9IV1 - chains R and A of the 5 polymer chains in the assembly; structure by electron microscopy, 2.98 A resolution.

Chain R:
Name: Adhesion G-protein coupled receptor D1
From: Homo sapiens
Reference sequence: Q6QNK2 (AGRD1_HUMAN); numbering as in UniProt (aligned over 562-874)
Sequence (313 residues; row label = number of the first residue in the row):
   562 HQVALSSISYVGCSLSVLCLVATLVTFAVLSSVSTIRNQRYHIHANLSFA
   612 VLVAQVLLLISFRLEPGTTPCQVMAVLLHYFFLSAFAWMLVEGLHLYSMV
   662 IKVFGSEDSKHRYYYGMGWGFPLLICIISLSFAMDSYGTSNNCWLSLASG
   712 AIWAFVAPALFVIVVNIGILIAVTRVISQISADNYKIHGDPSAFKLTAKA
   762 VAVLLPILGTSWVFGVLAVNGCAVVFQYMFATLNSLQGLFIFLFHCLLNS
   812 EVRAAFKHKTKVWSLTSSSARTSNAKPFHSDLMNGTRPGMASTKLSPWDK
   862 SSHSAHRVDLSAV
Disordered / not traced: 562, 744-753, 828-874
Disulfide bonds: Cys-632/Cys-704
Residues lining bound ligands: 5-alpha-dihydrotestosterone (DHT): Leu-619, His-640, Phe-643, Trp-705, Leu-706, Leu-708, Ile-713, Phe-716
UniProt features mapped onto this chain:
  - binding site (17beta-hydroxy-5alpha-androstan-3-one): Gln-563, Asn-795
  - natural variant: Ser-567 (S567L: Does not affect subcellular location), Ile-569 (I569V: Does not affect subcellular location), Ala-589 (A589T: Does not affect subcellular location), Val-594 (V594M: Does not affect subcellular location), Arg-601 (R601H: Does not affect subcellular location), Leu-608 (L608M: Does not affect subcellular location), Arg-624 (R624C: Does not affect subcellular location), Glu-626 (E626K: Does not affect subcellular location), Thr-630 (T630I: Does not affect subcellular location), Ser-667 (S667L: Does not affect subcellular location), Arg-673 (R673H: Does not affect subcellular location), Met-695 (M695T: Does not affect subcellular location), 20 further natural variant entries in UniProt
  - mutagenesis: Gln-563 (Q563A: Decreased activation by 5alpha-dihydrotestosterone), His-605 (H605A: Strongly decreased G protein-coupled receptor signaling), Leu-619 (L619A: Decreased activation by 5alpha-dihydrotestosterone), Phe-623 (F623A: Decreased activation by 5alpha-dihydrotestosterone), His-640 (H640A: Increased affinity to 5alpha-dihydrotestosterone), Phe-643 (F643A: Decreased activation by 5alpha-dihydrotestosterone), Phe-647 (F647A: Strongly decreased G protein-coupled receptor signaling), Met-650 (M650A: Strongly decreased G protein-coupled receptor signaling), Glu-653 (E653A: Strongly decreased G protein-coupled receptor signaling), His-656 (H656A/D: Strongly decreased G protein-coupled receptor signaling), Leu-657 (L657A: Strongly decreased G protein-coupled receptor signaling), Tyr-658 (Y658A: Strongly decreased G protein-coupled receptor signaling), 22 further mutagenesis entries in UniProt

Chain A:
Name: Guanine nucleotide-binding protein G(s) subunit alpha isoforms short
From: Homo sapiens
Sequence (361 residues; row label = number of the first residue in the row; note: 26 numbers in that range are skipped by the numbering (no residue carries them; nothing is unmodelled there)):
     8 MGCTLSAEDKAAVERSKMIEKQLQKDKQVYRATHRLLLLGADNSGKSTIV
    58 K
    75 QMRIYHVNGYSEEECKQYKAVVYSNTIQSIIAIIRAMGRLKIDFGDSARA
   125 DDARQLFVLAGAAEEGFMTAELAGVIKRLWKDSGVQACFNRSREYQLNDS
   175 AAYYLNDLDRIAQPNYIPTQQDVLRTRVKTSGIFETKFQVDKVNFHMFDV
   225 GAQRDERRKWIQCFNDVTAIIFVVD
   260 SSDYNRLQEALNDFKSIWNNRWLRTISVILFLNKQDLLAEKVLAGKSKIE
   310 DYFPEFARYTTPEDATPEPGEDPRVTRAKYFIRDEFLRISTASGDGRHYC
   360 YPHFTCSVDTENARRIFNDCRDIIQRMHLRQYELL
Disordered / not traced: 8-11, 75-204

Interface between chain R and chain A:
Contacting residue pairs (36):
  Arg-601(R) with Gln-390(A), hydrogen bond; Tyr-391(A)
  His-605(R) with Tyr-391(A)
  Glu-653(R) with Tyr-391(A)
  His-656(R) with Tyr-391(A)
  Leu-657(R) with Tyr-391(A), hydrophobic
  Met-660(R) with His-387(A); Tyr-391(A), hydrophobic
  Val-661(R) with Gln-384(A), hydrogen bond (backbone-side chain); Leu-388(A), hydrophobic
  Ile-662(R) with Arg-380(A), hydrogen bond (backbone-side chain)
  Lys-663(R) with Arg-380(A)
  Val-664(R) with Arg-380(A); Ile-383(A), hydrophobic; Gln-384(A)
  Phe-665(R) with His-41(A); Val-217(A), hydrophobic; Phe-376(A), hydrophobic; Arg-380(A)
  Ser-667(R) with His-387(A), hydrogen bond
  Glu-668(R) with Arg-38(A), hydrogen bond (backbone-side chain)
  Val-737(R) with Gln-384(A)
  Ile-738(R) with Leu-388(A), hydrophobic; Leu-393(A), hydrophobic
  Ile-741(R) with Gln-384(A); Arg-385(A)
  Leu-757(R) with Leu-393(A); Leu-394(A), hydrophobic
  Lys-760(R) with Glu-392(A); Leu-393(A), hydrogen bond (side chain-backbone); Leu-394(A)
  Val-764(R) with Tyr-391(A); Leu-393(A), hydrophobic
  Ile-768(R) with Tyr-391(A), hydrophobic
  Asn-810(R) with Gln-390(A)
  Glu-812(R) with Gln-390(A)
Other interface residues (no listed pair), chain R (26 interface residues in all): Tyr-602, Val-734, Ala-761, Leu-765
Other interface residues (no listed pair), chain A (17 interface residues in all): Cys-379, Asp-381

In short:
26 residues of chain R and 17 residues of chain A are in contact, with 6 hydrogen bonds. Among the polar pairs
are Arg-601(R)/Gln-390(A), Val-661(R)/Gln-384(A) and Ile-662(R)/Arg-380(A). Ligands of chain R:
5-alpha-dihydrotestosterone.
Chain R is Adhesion G-protein coupled receptor D1 and chain A is Guanine nucleotide-binding protein G(s)
subunit alpha isoforms short, both from Homo sapiens; the structure, Identification, structure and agonist
design of an androgen membrane receptor, was determined by electron microscopy (same publication as 8X9S,
8X9T, 8X9U and 9IV2).
